6CH0 - chain I; structure by X-ray diffraction, 2.15 A resolution.

Chain I:
Protein: Beta-lactamase
Source organism: Alicyclobacillus acidoterrestris (strain ATCC 49025 / DSM 3922 / CIP 106132 / NCIMB 13137 / GD3B)
Reference sequence: T0BMH6 (T0BMH6_ALIAG); residues 2-283 here correspond to UniProt positions 1-282 (UniProt number = residue number - 1)
Sequence (282 residues; numbered 2 to 283; the number before each row is that of its first residue):
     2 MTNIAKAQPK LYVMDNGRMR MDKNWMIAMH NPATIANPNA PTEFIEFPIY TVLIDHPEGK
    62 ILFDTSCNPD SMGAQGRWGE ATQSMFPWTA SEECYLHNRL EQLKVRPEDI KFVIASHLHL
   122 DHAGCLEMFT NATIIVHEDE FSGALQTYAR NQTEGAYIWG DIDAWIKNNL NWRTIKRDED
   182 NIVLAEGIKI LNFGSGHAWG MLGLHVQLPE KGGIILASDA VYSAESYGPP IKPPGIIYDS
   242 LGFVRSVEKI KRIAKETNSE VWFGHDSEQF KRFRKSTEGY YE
Not modelled in the structure: 2-8
Ion coordination: Co2+ site 1: H118, H120, H198, D220; Co2+ site 2: D122, H123, D220, H266 (together with glycerol)
Reported in the primary citation:
  - binding site for glycerol: D122, D220
  - catalytic residues: Y223 (by similarity / conservation)

Overview:
H118, H120, H198 and D220 form the Co2+ site 1. D122, H123, D220 and H266 coordinate Co2+ site 2. The paper
reports the catalytic residue Y223; a binding site for glycerol at D122 and D220.
Chain I is Beta-lactamase (Alicyclobacillus acidoterrestris (strain ATCC 49025 / DSM 3922 / CIP 106132 / NCIMB
13137 / GD3B)); the structure, Structure of the Quorum Quenching lactonase from Alicyclobacillus
acidoterrestris bound to a glycerol molecule, was determined by X-ray diffraction, deposited together with
6CGY and 6CGZ.
